PDB entry 4VGC | X-ray diffraction, 2.10 A resolution | chains B and C of the 3 polymer chains in the assembly

== Chain B ==
Molecule: Gamma chymotrypsin
Organism: Bos taurus
Notes: EC 3.4.21.1
UniProtKB: P00766 (CTRA_BOVIN); residue numbers follow UniProt; this construct covers 16-146
Sequence (131 residues; numbered 16 to 146; the number before each row is that of its first residue):
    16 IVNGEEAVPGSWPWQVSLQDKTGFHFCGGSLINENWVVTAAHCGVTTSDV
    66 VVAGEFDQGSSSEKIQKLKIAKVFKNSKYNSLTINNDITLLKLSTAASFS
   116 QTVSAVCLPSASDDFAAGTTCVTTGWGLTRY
UniProt features mapped onto this chain:
  - active site (Charge relay system): His57, Asp102
Cystine bridges: Cys42-Cys58
Covalently attached groups: d-1-naphthyl-2-acetamido-ethane boronic acid (SRD) linked to His57

== Chain C ==
Molecule: Gamma chymotrypsin
Organism: Bos taurus
Notes: EC 3.4.21.1
UniProtKB: P00766 (CTRA_BOVIN); numbering as in UniProt (aligned over 149-245)
Sequence (97 residues; numbered 149 to 245; the number before each row is that of its first residue):
   149 ANTPDRLQQASLPLLSNTNCKKYWGTKIKDAMICAGASGVSSCMGDSGGP
   199 LVCKKNGAWTLVGIVSWGSSTCSTSTPGVYARVTALVNWVQQTLAAN
Disordered / not traced: 149-150
UniProt features mapped onto this chain:
  - active site: Ser195 (Charge relay system)
Cystine bridges: Cys168-Cys182, Cys191-Cys220
Covalently attached groups: d-1-naphthyl-2-acetamido-ethane boronic acid (SRD) linked to Ser195

== Chain B / chain C interface ==
Residue-residue contacts (149):
  Ile16(B) with Gln156(C); Ala158(C), hydrophobic; Ser189(C); Asp194(C), hydrogen bond (backbone-side chain)
  Val17(B) with Val188(C); Ser189(C), hydrogen bond (backbone-backbone); Cys220(C), hydrophobic; Thr222(C)
  Asn18(B) with Gly187(C); Val188(C)
  Gly19(B) with Gln157(C); Ala158(C)
  Glu20(B) with Gln156(C); Gln157(C), hydrogen bond (backbone-backbone)
  Glu21(B) with Arg154(C), salt bridge; Leu155(C); Gln156(C)
  Ala22(B) with Leu155(C), hydrogen bond (backbone-backbone); Gln157(C)
  Trp27(B) with Leu155(C); Gln157(C), hydrogen bond
  Trp29(B) with Trp207(C), hydrophobic
  Gln30(B) with Leu155(C); Pro198(C)
  His40(B) with Gly193(C), hydrogen bond (side chain-backbone)
  Phe41(B) with Gly193(C)
  Cys42(B) with Gly193(C); Ser195(C)
  Gly43(B) with Ser195(C), hydrogen bond (backbone-backbone); Gly196(C); Gly197(C)
  Gly44(B) with Gly196(C); Gly197(C)
  Ser45(B) with Pro198(C)
  Ile47(B) with Val238(C), hydrophobic; Leu242(C), hydrophobic
  Asn48(B) with Leu242(C)
  Trp51(B) with Thr241(C); Leu242(C), hydrophobic; Asn245(C)
  Val53(B) with Gly196(C); Leu209(C), hydrophobic
  Thr54(B) with Gly196(C)
  Ala55(B) with Gly196(C); Val213(C)
  His57(B) with Ser195(C), hydrogen bond; Val213(C); Ser214(C)
  Cys58(B) with Ser195(C)
  Phe71(B) with Asp153(C); Arg154(C); Leu155(C), hydrogen bond (backbone-backbone)
  Asp72(B) with Asp153(C); Arg154(C), salt bridge
  Gln73(B) with Asp153(C), hydrogen bond (backbone-backbone)
  Gly74(B) with Asp153(C)
  Phe89(B) with Trp237(C); Thr241(C); Asn245(C)
  Asn91(B) with Leu234(C); Trp237(C)
  Thr98(B) with Met180(C)
  Ile99(B) with Met180(C); Ser214(C); Trp215(C)
  Asn100(B) with Lys177(C); Ala179(C); Met180(C)
  Asn101(B) with Ala179(C); Leu234(C)
  Asp102(B) with Ser214(C), hydrogen bond; Ala229(C)
  Ile103(B) with Ile212(C), hydrophobic; Leu234(C), hydrophobic; Trp237(C), hydrophobic; Val238(C), hydrophobic
  Leu105(B) with Trp237(C), hydrophobic; Val238(C), hydrophobic; Thr241(C); Leu242(C), hydrophobic
  Lys107(B) with Asn245(C), hydrogen bond (side chain-backbone)
  Val121(B) with Val200(C), hydrophobic; Trp207(C)
  Cys122(B) with Ala206(C), hydrophobic; Trp207(C), hydrogen bond (backbone-backbone); Thr208(C); Leu209(C), hydrogen bond (backbone-backbone)
  Pro124(B) with Thr208(C); Leu209(C); Val231(C); Val235(C)
  Ser125(B) with Thr232(C), hydrogen bond (backbone-side chain)
  Ala126(B) with Thr232(C), hydrogen bond (backbone-side chain); Val235(C); Asn236(C)
  Asp128(B) with Thr232(C)
  Asp129(B) with Lys203(C)
  Phe130(B) with Leu162(C); Thr208(C); Val210(C), hydrophobic
  Ala132(B) with Leu162(C); Leu163(C); Ser164(C)
  Gly133(B) with Leu162(C), hydrogen bond (backbone-backbone)
  Thr134(B) with Leu160(C); Pro161(C); Leu162(C), hydrogen bond (backbone-backbone)
  Thr135(B) with Ser159(C); Leu160(C)
  Cys136(B) with Ala158(C); Ser159(C); Leu160(C), hydrogen bond (backbone-backbone); Leu162(C), hydrophobic; Val200(C); Cys201(C), disulfide
  Val137(B) with Ala158(C); Leu199(C); Val200(C), hydrogen bond (backbone-backbone); Trp207(C), hydrophobic
  Thr138(B) with Gln157(C); Ala158(C), hydrogen bond (backbone-backbone); Leu160(C); Ser190(C); Pro198(C), hydrogen bond (side chain-backbone); Val213(C)
  Thr139(B) with Gln156(C); Gln157(C); Pro198(C)
  Gly140(B) with Leu155(C); Gln156(C), hydrogen bond (backbone-backbone); Asp194(C)
  Trp141(B) with Thr151(C); Pro152(C); Asp153(C), hydrogen bond (side chain-backbone); Arg154(C); Leu155(C); Asp194(C), hydrogen bond (backbone-side chain)
  Gly142(B) with Pro152(C); Met192(C); Gly193(C); Asp194(C), hydrogen bond (backbone-side chain)
  Leu143(B) with Thr151(C); Cys191(C); Met192(C), hydrogen bond (backbone-backbone)
  Thr144(B) with Pro152(C); Gln156(C)
  Tyr146(B) with Met192(C), hydrophobic; Ser218(C); Thr219(C)
Interface residues without a listed pair, chain B (65 interface residues in all): Lys90, Thr104, Leu123, Ser127, Ala131
Interface residues without a listed pair, chain C (59 interface residues in all): Tyr228, Gln239
Cross-chain cystine bridges: Cys136(B)-Cys201(C)

== Summary ==
65 residues of chain B and 59 residues of chain C are in contact; the contacts include 1 disulfide bond, 27
hydrogen bonds and 2 salt bridges. Among the polar pairs are Glu21(B)-Arg154(C), Asp72(B)-Arg154(C) and
Ile16(B)-Asp194(C).
Chain B is Gamma chymotrypsin and chain C is Gamma chymotrypsin, both from Bos taurus; the structure,
Gamma-chymotrypsin D-naphthyl-1-acetamido boronic acid inhibitor complex, was determined by X-ray diffraction,
deposited together with 1VGC, 2VGC and 3VGC.
